8A1T - chains E and F of the 6 polymer chains in the assembly; structure by electron microscopy, 3.37 A resolution.

Chain E:
Protein: Na(+)-translocating NADH-quinone reductase subunit E
Source organism: Vibrio cholerae
Notes: EC 7.2.1.1
UniProtKB: A0A085QWM0 (A0A085QWM0_VIBCL); residue numbers follow UniProt; this construct covers 1-198
Chain sequence (198 residues; row label = number of the first residue in the row):
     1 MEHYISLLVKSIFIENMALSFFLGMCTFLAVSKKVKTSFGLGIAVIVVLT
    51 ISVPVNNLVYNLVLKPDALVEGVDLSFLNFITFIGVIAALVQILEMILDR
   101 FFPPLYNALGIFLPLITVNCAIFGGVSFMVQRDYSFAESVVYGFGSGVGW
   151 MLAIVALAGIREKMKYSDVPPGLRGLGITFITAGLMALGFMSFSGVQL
Disordered / not traced: 1
Metal / ion sites: 2Fe-2S cluster Fe: Cys26, Cys120 (shared with 2 residues of chain D)
Small-molecule neighbours: 2Fe-2S cluster (FES): Gly24, Met25, Cys26, Asn119, Cys120

Chain F:
Protein: Na(+)-translocating NADH-quinone reductase subunit F
Source organism: Vibrio cholerae
Notes: EC 7.2.1.1
UniProtKB: A0A085ST13 (A0A085ST13_VIBCL); residues 1-408 here = UniProt positions 1-408
Chain sequence (408 residues; row label = number of the first residue in the row):
     1 MSTIIFGVVMFTLIILALVLVILFAKSKLVPTGDITISINGDPEKAIVTQ
    51 PGGKLLTALAGAGVFVSSACGGGGSCGQCRVKIKSGGGDILPTELDHISK
   101 GEAREGERLACQVAVKADMDLELPEEIFGVKKWECTVISNDNKATFIKEL
   151 KLAIPDGESVPFRAGGYIQIEAPAHHVKYADFDVPEKYRGDWDKFNLFRY
   201 ESKVDEPIIRAYSMANYPEEFGIIMLNVRIATPPPNNPNVPPGQMSSYIW
   251 SLKAGDKCTISGPFGEFFAKDTDAEMVFIGGGAGMAPMRSHIFDQLKRLK
   301 SKRKMSYWYGARSKREMFYVEDFDGLAAENDNFVWHCALSDPQPEDNWTG
   351 YTGFIHNVLYENYLKDHEAPEDCEYYMCGPPMMNAAVINMLKNLGVEEEN
   401 ILLDDFGG
Disordered / not traced: 1, 407-408
Metal / ion sites: 2Fe-2S cluster Fe: Cys70, Cys76, Cys79, Cys111
Small-molecule neighbours:
  - FAD (flavin-adenine dinucleotide): Gln78, Tyr167, Arg210, Ala211, Tyr212, Ser213, Asn227, Val228, Arg229, Ala231, Thr232, Pro233, Val240, Pro241, Pro242, Gly243, Gln244, Met245, Ser246, Ala283, Asp404, Asp405, Phe406
  - 2Fe-2S cluster (FES): Ser68, Ala69, Cys70, Gly71, Gly74, Ser75, Cys76, Gly77, Gln78, Cys79, Leu109, Cys111
Reported in the primary citation:
  - mutagenesis - C70A: abolished binding to 2Fe-2S cluster
  - 2Fe-2S cluster coordination: Cys70

Chain E / chain F interface:
Pairs across the interface (21):
  Val63(E) - Met10(F)  hydrophobic
  Val73(E) - Thr3(F)
  Leu75(E) - Gly7(F)
  Phe77(E) - Thr3(F)
  Leu78(E) - Gly7(F)
  Leu78(E) - Phe11(F)  hydrophobic
  Ile81(E) - Phe11(F)  hydrophobic
  Gly85(E) - Leu18(F)
  Val86(E) - Leu18(F)  hydrophobic
  Ala89(E) - Leu18(F)  hydrophobic
  Ala89(E) - Ile22(F)
  Gln92(E) - Ile22(F)
  Ile93(E) - Val21(F)
  Ile93(E) - Ile22(F)  hydrophobic
  Ile93(E) - Ala25(F)  hydrophobic
  Met96(E) - Ala25(F)
  Met96(E) - Lys26(F)
  Met96(E) - Leu29(F)  hydrophobic
  Ile97(E) - Leu29(F)  hydrophobic
  Arg100(E) - Leu29(F)
  Arg100(E) - Pro31(F)
Also at the interface, not in a pair above, chain E (19 interface residues in all): Leu69, Val70, Asp74, Thr82, Asp99
Also at the interface, not in a pair above, chain F (16 interface residues in all): Phe6, Ile14, Lys28, Val30, Lys116

Overview:
19 residues of chain E face 16 of chain F across their interface. Ligands of chain E: 2Fe-2S cluster. Chain F
binds flavin-adenine dinucleotide and 2Fe-2S cluster. Cys26(E) and Cys120(E) form the 2Fe-2S cluster Fe site.
From the paper: C70A of chain F abolishes binding to 2Fe-2S cluster; 2Fe-2S cluster coordination by Cys70(F).
Chain E is Na(+)-translocating NADH-quinone reductase subunit E and chain F is Na(+)-translocating
NADH-quinone reductase subunit F, both from Vibrio cholerae; the structure, Sodium pumping NADH-quinone
oxidoreductase, was determined by electron microscopy together with 8A1U, 8A1V, 8A1W, 8A1X, 8A1Y, 8ACW and
8ACY from the same study.
